Entry 7CDC (X-ray diffraction, 2.64 A resolution); this record covers chains A and C of the 3 polymer chains in the assembly.

Chain A:
Name: Lysine-specific histone demethylase 1A
From: Homo sapiens
Notes: EC 1.14.99.66
Reference sequence: O60341 (KDM1A_HUMAN); residue numbers follow UniProt; this construct covers 172-833
Chain sequence (669 residues; each row starts with the number of its first residue):
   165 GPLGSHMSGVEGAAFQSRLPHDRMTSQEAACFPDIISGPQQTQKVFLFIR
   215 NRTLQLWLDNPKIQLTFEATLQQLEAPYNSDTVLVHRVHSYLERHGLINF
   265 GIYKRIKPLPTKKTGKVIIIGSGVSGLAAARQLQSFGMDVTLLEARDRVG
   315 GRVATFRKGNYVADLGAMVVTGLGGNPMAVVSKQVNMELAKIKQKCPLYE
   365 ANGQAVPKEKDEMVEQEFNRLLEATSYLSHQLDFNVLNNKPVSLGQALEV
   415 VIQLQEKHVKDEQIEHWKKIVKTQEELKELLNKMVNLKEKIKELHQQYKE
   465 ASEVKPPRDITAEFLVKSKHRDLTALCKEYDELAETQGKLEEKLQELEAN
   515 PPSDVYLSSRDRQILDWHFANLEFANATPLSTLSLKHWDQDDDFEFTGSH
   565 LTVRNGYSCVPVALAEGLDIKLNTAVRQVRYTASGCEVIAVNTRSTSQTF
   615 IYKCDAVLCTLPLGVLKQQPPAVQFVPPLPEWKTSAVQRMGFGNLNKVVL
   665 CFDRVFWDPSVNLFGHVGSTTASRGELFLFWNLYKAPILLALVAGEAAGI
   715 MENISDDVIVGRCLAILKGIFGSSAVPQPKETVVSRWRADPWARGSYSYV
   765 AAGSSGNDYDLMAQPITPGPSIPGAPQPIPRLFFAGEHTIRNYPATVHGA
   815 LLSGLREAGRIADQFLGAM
Disordered / not traced: 165-171, 833
Sequence notes: expression tag (165-171)
Residues lining bound ligands: FAD (flavin-adenine dinucleotide): I284, G285, S286, G287, V288, S289, G290, L307, E308, A309, R310, G314, G315, R316, V317, L329, G330, A331, M332, V333, T588, A589, V590, T624, L625, P626, V629, V637, L659, K661, W751, W756, S760, Y761, G800, E801, A809, T810, V811, H812, A814

Chain C:
Name: Pro-arg-ser-phe-leu-val-arg-arg-pro
Chain sequence (9 residues; numbered 1 to 9; the number before each row is that of its first residue):
     1 PRSFLVRRP

How chain A and chain C interact:
Residue-residue contacts (28; chain A residue first):
  T335(A) with F4(C)
  C360(A) with R7(C), hydrogen bond (backbone-side chain)
  D375(A) with R7(C), salt bridge
  E379(A) with R7(C), salt bridge
  N383(A) with P9(C)
  W531(A) with V6(C), hydrophobic; R7(C)
  H532(A) with R7(C)
  N535(A) with L5(C); V6(C), hydrogen bond (side chain-backbone)
  L536(A) with L5(C)
  F538(A) with F4(C)
  A539(A) with P1(C); F4(C); L5(C)
  N540(A) with P1(C)
  W552(A) with R2(C)
  D553(A) with R2(C), salt bridge
  D555(A) with P1(C)
  D556(A) with R2(C), salt bridge
  E559(A) with R8(C), salt bridge
  H564(A) with S3(C), hydrogen bond (side chain-backbone)
  L677(A) with V6(C), hydrophobic
  Y761(A) with F4(C)
  P808(A) with P1(C)
  A809(A) with P1(C); F4(C)
  T810(A) with F4(C)
Also at the interface, not in a pair above, chain A (27 interface residues in all): Q358, L362, L386, L693

In short:
Chain A and chain C form an interface of 27 and 9 residues respectively; the contacts include 3 hydrogen bonds
and 5 salt bridges. Among the polar pairs are D375(A)-R7(C), E379(A)-R7(C) and D553(A)-R2(C). Bound to chain
A: flavin-adenine dinucleotide.
Here chain A is Lysine-specific histone demethylase 1A (Homo sapiens) and chain C is
Pro-arg-ser-phe-leu-val-arg-arg-pro. Entry 7CDC (Crystal structure of LSD1-CoREST in complex with PRSFLVRRP
peptide) was determined by X-ray diffraction, deposited together with 7CDD, 7CDE, 7CDF and 7CDG.
